PDB entry 3BGS | X-ray diffraction, 2.10 A resolution | chain A

Chain A:
Protein: purine nucleoside phosphorylase
From: Homo sapiens
Notes: EC 2.4.2.1
Reference sequence: P00491 (PNPH_HUMAN); residue numbers follow UniProt; this construct covers 1-289
Amino-acid sequence (289 residues; row label = number of the first residue in the row):
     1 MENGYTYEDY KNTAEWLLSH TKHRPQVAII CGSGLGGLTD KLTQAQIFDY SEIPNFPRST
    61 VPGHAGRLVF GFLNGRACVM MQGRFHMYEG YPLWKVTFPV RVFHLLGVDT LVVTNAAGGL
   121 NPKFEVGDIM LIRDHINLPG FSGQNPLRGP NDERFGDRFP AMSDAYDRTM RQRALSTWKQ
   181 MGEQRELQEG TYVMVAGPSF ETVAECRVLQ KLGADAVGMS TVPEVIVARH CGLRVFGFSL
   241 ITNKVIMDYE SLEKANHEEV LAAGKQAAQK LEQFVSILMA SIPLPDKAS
Disordered / not traced: 287-289
Differences from the reference sequence: variant Ser51 (Gly in P00491)
Residues lining bound ligands: DIH (7-[[(3R,4R)-3-(hydroxymethyl)-4-oxidanyl-pyrrolidin-1-ium-1-yl]methyl]-3,5-dihydropyrrolo[3,2-d]pyrimidin-4-one): Ser33, His86, Tyr88, Ala116, Ala117, Gly118, Phe159, Phe200, Glu201, Val217, Gly218, Met219, Thr242, Asn243, Val245, His257, Val260
From the paper describing this entry:
  - binding site for DIH: Tyr88, Glu201, Asn243, His257

Summary:
Ligands of chain A: compound DIH. The paper reports a binding site for DIH at Tyr88, Glu201 and Asn243 among
others.
Chain A is purine nucleoside phosphorylase (Homo sapiens); the structure, Structure of human purine nucleoside
phosphorylase with L-DADMe-ImmH and phosphate, was determined by X-ray diffraction together with 2Q7O from the
same study.
